5WXN - chains A and B of the 4 polymer chains in the assembly; structure by X-ray diffraction, 2.93 A resolution.

== Chain A (and B) ==
Name: 14-3-3 protein zeta/delta
Source organism: Homo sapiens
Notes: chain B of this document is another copy of the same molecule, construct and numbering; everything in this record applies to it too
UniProt: P63104 (1433Z_HUMAN); residues 1-245 here = UniProt positions 1-245
Amino-acid sequence (267 residues; each row starts with the number of its first residue; numbers below 1 keep their minus sign (Met-21 is residue -21)):
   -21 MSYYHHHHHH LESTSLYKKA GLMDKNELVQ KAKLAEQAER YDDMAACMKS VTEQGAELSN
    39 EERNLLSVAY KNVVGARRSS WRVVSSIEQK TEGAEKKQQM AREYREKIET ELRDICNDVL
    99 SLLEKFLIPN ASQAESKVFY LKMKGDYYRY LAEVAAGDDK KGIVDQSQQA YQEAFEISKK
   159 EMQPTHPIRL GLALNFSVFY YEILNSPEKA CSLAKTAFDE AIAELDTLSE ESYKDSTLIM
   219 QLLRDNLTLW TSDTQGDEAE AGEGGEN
Not modelled in the structure: -21 to -1, 231-245 (chain B: -21 to 0, 231-245)
Construct notes: expression tag (-21 to 0)

== Interface between chain A and chain B ==
Contacting residue pairs (27; chain A residue first):
  Glu5(A) with Met78(B)
  Gln8(A) with Met78(B)
  Ala13(A) with Tyr82(B)
  Gln15(A) with Val61(B)
  Ala16(A) with Ser58(B), hydrogen bond (backbone-side chain); Val62(B), hydrophobic
  Arg18(A) with Ser58(B); Tyr82(B), hydrogen bond; Ile86(B); Glu89(B), salt bridge
  Asp21(A) with Tyr82(B), hydrogen bond
  Ser58(A) with Ala16(B), hydrogen bond (side chain-backbone); Arg18(B)
  Val61(A) with Gln15(B); Ala16(B)
  Val62(A) with Ala16(B), hydrophobic
  Ile65(A) with Leu12(B), hydrophobic; Gln15(B)
  Met78(A) with Gln8(B); Lys9(B); Leu12(B), hydrophobic
  Ala79(A) with Leu12(B), hydrophobic
  Tyr82(A) with Ala13(B); Ala16(B), hydrophobic; Arg18(B), hydrogen bond; Asp21(B), hydrogen bond
  Glu89(A) with Arg18(B), salt bridge
Interface residues without a listed pair, chain A (17 interface residues in all): Arg55, Ile86
Interface residues without a listed pair, chain B (17 interface residues in all): Arg55, Ile65

== Summary ==
Chain A and chain B each contribute 17 residues to their interface, with 6 hydrogen bonds and 2 salt bridges.
Among the polar pairs are Arg18(A)-Glu89(B), Ala16(A)-Ser58(B) and Arg18(A)-Tyr82(B).
Chain A and chain B are both 14-3-3 protein zeta/delta (Homo sapiens); the structure, Structure of the LKB1
and 14-3-3 complex, was determined by X-ray diffraction.
